3J3S - chains A and B of the 12 polymer chains in the assembly; structure by electron microscopy, 11.00 A resolution (very low resolution: no residue pairs are listed; an interface is given only as per-side residue counts).

== Chain A (and B) ==
Molecule: Negative regulator of genetic competence ClpC/MecB
Organism: Bacillus subtilis
Notes: chain B of this document is another copy of the same molecule, construct and numbering; everything in this record applies to it too
UniProt: P37571 (CLPC_BACSU); residue numbers follow UniProt; this construct covers 1-810
Chain sequence (810 residues; each row starts with the number of its first residue):
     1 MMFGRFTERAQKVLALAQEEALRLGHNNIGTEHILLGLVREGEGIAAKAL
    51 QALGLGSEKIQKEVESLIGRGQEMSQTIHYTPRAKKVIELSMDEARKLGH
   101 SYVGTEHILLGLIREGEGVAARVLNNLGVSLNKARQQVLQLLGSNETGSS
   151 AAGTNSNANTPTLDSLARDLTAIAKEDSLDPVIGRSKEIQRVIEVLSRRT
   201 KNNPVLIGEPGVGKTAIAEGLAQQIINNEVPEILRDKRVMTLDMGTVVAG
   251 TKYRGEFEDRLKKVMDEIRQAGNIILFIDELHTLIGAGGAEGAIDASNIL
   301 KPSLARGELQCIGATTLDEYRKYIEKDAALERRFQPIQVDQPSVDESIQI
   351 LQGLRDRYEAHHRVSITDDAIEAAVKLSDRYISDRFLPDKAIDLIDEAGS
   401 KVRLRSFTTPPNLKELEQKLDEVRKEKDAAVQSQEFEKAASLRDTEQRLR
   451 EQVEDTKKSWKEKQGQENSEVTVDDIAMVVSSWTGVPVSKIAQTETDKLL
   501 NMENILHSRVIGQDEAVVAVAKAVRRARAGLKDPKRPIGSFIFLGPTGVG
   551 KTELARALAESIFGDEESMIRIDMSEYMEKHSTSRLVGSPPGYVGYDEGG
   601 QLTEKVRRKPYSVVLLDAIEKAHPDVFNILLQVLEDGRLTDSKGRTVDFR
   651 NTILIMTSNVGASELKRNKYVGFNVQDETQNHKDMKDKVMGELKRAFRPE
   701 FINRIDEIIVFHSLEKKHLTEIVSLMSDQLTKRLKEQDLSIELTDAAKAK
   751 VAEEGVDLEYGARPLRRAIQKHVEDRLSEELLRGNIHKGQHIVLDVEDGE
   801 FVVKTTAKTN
Disordered / not traced: 1-2, 485-491, 808-810
Sequence notes: engineered mutation A618 (Glu in P37571)
Swiss-Prot annotation at these positions:
  - binding site (ATP): G208 to T215, G545 to T552

== How chain A and chain B interact ==
At this resolution (11 A) residue pairs are not listed: 81 residues of chain A and 75 of chain B lie at the interface.

== Summary ==
Chain A and chain B form an interface of 81 and 75 residues respectively. From UniProt: 16 ATP-binding
residues on chain A.
Both chains are Negative regulator of genetic competence ClpC/MecB (Bacillus subtilis). Entry 3J3S (Structural
dynamics of the MecA-ClpC complex revealed by cryo-EM) was determined by electron microscopy together with
3J3R, 3J3T and 3J3U from the same study.
